PDB entry 7OGP | electron microscopy, 3.30 A resolution | chains A and B of the 5 polymer chains in the assembly

== Chain A ==
Name: PHIKZ055
Source organism: Pseudomonas phage phiKZ
UniProt: Q8SDA7 (Q8SDA7_BPDPK); numbering as in UniProt (aligned over 1-415)
Sequence (508 residues; each row starts with the number of its first residue; numbers below 1 keep their minus sign (Met-19 is residue -19)):
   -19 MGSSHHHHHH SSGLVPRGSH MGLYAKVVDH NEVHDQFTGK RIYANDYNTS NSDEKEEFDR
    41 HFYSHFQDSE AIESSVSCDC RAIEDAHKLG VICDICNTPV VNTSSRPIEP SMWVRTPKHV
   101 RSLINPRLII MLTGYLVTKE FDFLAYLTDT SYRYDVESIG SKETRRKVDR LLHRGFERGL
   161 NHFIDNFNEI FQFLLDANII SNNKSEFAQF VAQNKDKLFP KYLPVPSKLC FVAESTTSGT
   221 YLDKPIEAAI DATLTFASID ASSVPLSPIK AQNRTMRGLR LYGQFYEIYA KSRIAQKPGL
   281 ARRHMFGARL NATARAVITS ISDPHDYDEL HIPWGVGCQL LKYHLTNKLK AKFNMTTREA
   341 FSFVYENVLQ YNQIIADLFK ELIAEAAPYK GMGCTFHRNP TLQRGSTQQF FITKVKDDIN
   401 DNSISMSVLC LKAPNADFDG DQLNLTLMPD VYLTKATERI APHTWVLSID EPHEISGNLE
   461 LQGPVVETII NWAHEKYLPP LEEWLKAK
Disordered / not traced: -19 to 6, 45-149, 214-215, 235-246, 487-488
Construct notes: initiating methionine (-19); expression tag (-18 to 0)
What the authors report for this chain:
  - catalytic residues: Asp417 to Asp421 (by similarity / conservation)

== Chain B ==
Name: PHIKZ068
Source organism: Pseudomonas phage phiKZ
UniProt: Q8SD94 (Q8SD94_BPDPK); numbering as in UniProt (aligned over 1-521)
Sequence (521 residues; each row starts with the number of its first residue):
     1 MEIIVTGVQG TGFTEVATEH NGKRLTWTTT AYSKIRVQDQ QRVFQEINDY WSGLSAEAQQ
    61 HIWNCYVEIR KIMDMAMDPM RIAMSLSYYI KEMYKAMPMN SFRRWLLTIG KLYIPVDIEE
   121 VITDDSRYNR PDQTYLKHDY INLASVSLAL RPLVPIWGEF IDQGTSQEMH KECEVISLIS
   181 DCEVNHWPVD EISIDGTPVE TAYDKLSAYV KFCVEDEAPT LANLYRGMSS AEVPDILQAK
   241 VMVRRLTILP LNDATSHSIV SNMFRYVKSN LNPAERSTAD RVNDKRPDKG GIDDDDKTSF
   301 IESHKTKQRV TPGDIVAYNL DALDVVKLVH KIDDTVPVEL IQECLDCVAV TATKDIYPHQ
   361 ILLAQWVMHK AFPARAFSHI NKNAVNHLLA AAQSLMWHWG FQQVAVFMQV ELYYSGEHAM
   421 SIQPRNSTRI QIKYKDVMDE LYPHQRQQRA INGVPVAPVN IAGIAVQSAH ASIRSSNWIY
   481 HGPDRLFKEA EQVTQNKVLV VPATIKSVIT ELVIHLGKLN Q
Disordered / not traced: 1-303, 414-428
Construct notes: variant Glu2 (Gln in Q8SD94)

== Interface between chain A and chain B ==
Residue-residue contacts (15):
  Lys322(A) - Asp314(B)  salt bridge
  Tyr323(A) - Gly313(B)
  Tyr323(A) - Asp314(B)  hydrogen bond
  Asn334(A) - Lys327(B)
  Asn334(A) - Lys331(B)  hydrogen bond (backbone-side chain)
  Met335(A) - Lys327(B)  hydrogen bond (backbone-side chain)
  Thr336(A) - Asp321(B)
  Thr336(A) - Lys331(B)
  Thr337(A) - Ala317(B)
  Thr337(A) - Tyr318(B)
  Thr337(A) - Asp321(B)  hydrogen bond (backbone-side chain)
  Arg338(A) - Lys370(B)  hydrogen bond (side chain-backbone)
  Arg338(A) - Ala371(B)
  Glu339(A) - Lys331(B)  salt bridge
  Phe341(A) - Asp314(B)
Also at the interface, not in a pair above, chain A (10 interface residues in all): Lys330
Also at the interface, not in a pair above, chain B (13 interface residues in all): Thr311, His369, Phe372, Pro373

== In short ==
The interface between chain A and chain B involves 10 residues on one side and 13 on the other, with 5
hydrogen bonds and 2 salt bridges. Among the polar pairs are Lys322(A)-Asp314(B), Glu339(A)-Lys331(B) and
Tyr323(A)-Asp314(B). The paper reports the catalytic residue Asp417(A).
Here chain A is PHIKZ055 and chain B is PHIKZ068, both from Pseudomonas phage phiKZ. Entry 7OGP (Structure of
the apo-state of the bacteriophage PhiKZ non-virion RNA polymerase - class including clamp) was determined by
electron microscopy (same publication as 7OGR).
